PDB entry 6OMV | electron microscopy, 3.90 A resolution | chains A and C of the 6 polymer chains in the assembly

# Chain A (and C)
Protein: AcrVA4
From: Moraxella bovoculi
Notes: chain C of this document is another copy of the same molecule, construct and numbering; everything in this record applies to it too
UniProtKB: A0A0U2APF4 (A0A0U2APF4_9GAMM); numbering as in UniProt (aligned over 1-234)
Chain sequence (234 residues; numbered 1 to 234; the number before each row is that of its first residue):
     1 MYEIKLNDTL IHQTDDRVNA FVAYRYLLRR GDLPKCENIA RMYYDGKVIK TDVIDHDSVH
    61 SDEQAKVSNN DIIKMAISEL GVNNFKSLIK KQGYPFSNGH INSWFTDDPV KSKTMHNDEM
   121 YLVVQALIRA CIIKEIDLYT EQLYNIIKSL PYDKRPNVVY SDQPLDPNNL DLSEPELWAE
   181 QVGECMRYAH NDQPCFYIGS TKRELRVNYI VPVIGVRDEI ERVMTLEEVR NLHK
Unresolved in the structure: 1-119 (chain C: 1-119, 234)

# Interface between chain A and chain C
Residue-residue contacts (18):
  V124(A) - V124(C)  hydrophobic
  L127(A) - L127(C)  hydrophobic
  L127(A) - I128(C)  hydrophobic
  I128(A) - L127(C)  hydrophobic
  C131(A) - C131(C)  hydrophobic
  C131(A) - K134(C)  hydrogen bond
  K134(A) - C131(C)
  K134(A) - E135(C)  salt bridge
  E135(A) - K134(C)
  D137(A) - L138(C)
  L138(A) - D137(C)
  L138(A) - L138(C)
  E141(A) - E141(C)
  Q142(A) - D192(C)  hydrogen bond
  N145(A) - N145(C)
  R187(A) - N145(C)
  D192(A) - R230(C)  salt bridge
  R230(A) - D192(C)  salt bridge
Also at the interface, not in a pair above, chain A (16 interface residues in all): L226, E227
Also at the interface, not in a pair above, chain C (14 interface residues in all): Q142, L226

# In short
The interface between chain A and chain C involves 16 residues on one side and 14 on the other, with 2
hydrogen bonds and 3 salt bridges. Polar pairs include K134(A)-E135(C), D192(A)-R230(C) and C131(A)-K134(C).
Chain A and chain C are both AcrVA4 (Moraxella bovoculi); the structure, CryoEM structure of the
LbCas12a-crRNA-AcrVA4-DNA complex, was determined by electron microscopy together with 6NM9, 6NMA, 6NMC, 6NMD
and 6NME from the same study.
